PDB entry 7OGQ | X-ray diffraction, 2.20 A resolution | chains AAA and BBB of the 3 polymer chains in the assembly

# Chain AAA
Molecule: Receptor-like protein kinase HSL1
From: Arabidopsis thaliana
Notes: EC 2.7.11.1
Reference sequence: Q9SGP2 (HSL1_ARATH); residues 17-618 here = UniProt positions 17-618
Sequence (617 residues; numbered 12 to 628; the number before each row is that of its first residue):
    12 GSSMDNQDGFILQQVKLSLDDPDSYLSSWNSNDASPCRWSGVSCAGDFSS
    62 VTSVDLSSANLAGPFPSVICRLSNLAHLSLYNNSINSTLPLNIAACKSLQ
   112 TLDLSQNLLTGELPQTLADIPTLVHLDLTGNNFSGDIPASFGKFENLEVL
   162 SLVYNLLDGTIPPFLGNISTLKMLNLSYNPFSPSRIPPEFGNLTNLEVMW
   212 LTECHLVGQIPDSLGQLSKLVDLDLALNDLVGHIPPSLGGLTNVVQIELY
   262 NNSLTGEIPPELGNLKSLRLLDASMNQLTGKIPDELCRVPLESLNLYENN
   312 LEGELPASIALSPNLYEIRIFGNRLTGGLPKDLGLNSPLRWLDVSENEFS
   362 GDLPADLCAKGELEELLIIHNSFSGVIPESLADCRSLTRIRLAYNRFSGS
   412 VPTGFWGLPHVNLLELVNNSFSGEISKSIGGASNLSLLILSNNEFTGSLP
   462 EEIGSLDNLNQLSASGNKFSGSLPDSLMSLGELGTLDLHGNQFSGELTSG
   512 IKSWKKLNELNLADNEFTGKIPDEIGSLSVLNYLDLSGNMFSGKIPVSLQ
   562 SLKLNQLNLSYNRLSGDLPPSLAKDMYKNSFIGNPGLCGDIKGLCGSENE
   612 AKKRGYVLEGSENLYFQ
Disordered / not traced: 607-628
Disulfide bonds: Cys48-Cys55, Cys81-Cys107, Cys369-Cys395, Cys599-Cys606
Covalently attached groups: N-acetylglucosamine (NAG) linked to Asn93, Asn143, Asn178, Asn186, Asn262, Asn429, Asn445; glycan linked to Asn97, Asn203
Construct notes: expression tag (12-16, 619-628)
Swiss-Prot annotation at these positions:
  - glycosylation (N-linked (GlcNAc...) asparagine): Asn93, Asn97, Asn143, Asn178, Asn186, Asn203, Asn262, Asn429, Asn445, Asn569

# Chain BBB
Molecule: Somatic embryogenesis receptor kinase 1
From: Arabidopsis thaliana
Notes: EC 2.7.10.1, 2.7.11.1
Reference sequence: Q94AG2 (SERK1_ARATH); residues 24-211 here = UniProt positions 24-211
Sequence (203 residues; numbered 20 to 222; the number before each row is that of its first residue):
    20 GSSMASANLEGDALHTLRVTLVDPNNVLQSWDPTLVNPCTWFHVTCNNEN
    70 SVIRVDLGNAELSGHLVPELGVLKNLQYLELYSNNITGPIPSNLGNLTNL
   120 VSLDLYLNSFSGPIPESLGKLSKLRFLRLNNNSLTGSIPMSLTNITTLQV
   170 LDLSNNRLSGSVPDNGSFSLFTPISFANNLDLCGPVTSHPCPLEGSLENL
   220 YFQ
Disordered / not traced: 20-26, 212-222
Disulfide bonds: Cys58-Cys65, Cys202-Cys210
Covalently attached groups: N-acetylglucosamine (NAG) linked to Asn115, Asn150, Asn163, Asn184
Construct notes: expression tag (20-23, 212-222)
Swiss-Prot annotation at these positions:
  - region (Leucine-rich repeat receptor-like protein kinase binding): Thr59 to Asn78, Tyr97 to Ser102, Asp123 to Leu126, Phe145 to Arg147, Asp171 to Ser194
  - binding site (brassinolide): Phe61, His62
  - glycosylation (N-linked (GlcNAc...) asparagine): Asn104, Asn115, Asn150, Asn163, Asn184

# Chain AAA / chain BBB interface
Residue-residue contacts (29):
  Phe332(AAA) with Val55(BBB), hydrophobic
  Arg400(AAA) with Leu54(BBB); Thr59(BBB), hydrogen bond
  Arg402(AAA) with Thr59(BBB)
  Leu448(AAA) with Thr59(BBB)
  Asn519(AAA) with Asp75(BBB)
  Glu520(AAA) with Arg73(BBB), salt bridge
  Val541(AAA) with Gly77(BBB); Asn78(BBB); Tyr101(BBB), hydrogen bond (backbone-side chain)
  Asn543(AAA) with Glu99(BBB); Tyr101(BBB), hydrogen bond
  Tyr544(AAA) with Arg73(BBB); Asp75(BBB), hydrogen bond; Tyr97(BBB); Glu99(BBB)
  Lys564(AAA) with Tyr125(BBB); Arg147(BBB)
  Leu565(AAA) with Phe145(BBB); Arg147(BBB)
  Asn566(AAA) with Tyr97(BBB); Glu99(BBB), hydrogen bond; Ser121(BBB), hydrogen bond; Asp123(BBB), hydrogen bond; Phe145(BBB); Arg147(BBB), hydrogen bond
  Gln567(AAA) with Tyr97(BBB), hydrogen bond
  Met587(AAA) with Gln168(BBB); Val169(BBB), hydrophobic
Interface residues without a listed pair, chain AAA (18 interface residues in all): Leu424, Thr496, Ser540, Leu542
Interface residues without a listed pair, chain BBB (18 interface residues in all): Arg144

# In short
The chain AAA/chain BBB interface involves 18 residues from each chain; the contacts include 9 hydrogen bonds
and 1 salt bridge. Polar pairs include Glu520(AAA)-Arg73(BBB), Arg400(AAA)-Thr59(BBB) and
Val541(AAA)-Tyr101(BBB). N-acetylglucosamine is covalently linked to Asn93(AAA), Asn143(AAA), Asn178(AAA),
Asn186(AAA), Asn262(AAA) and Asn429(AAA) and 1 more.
Here chain AAA is Receptor-like protein kinase HSL1 and chain BBB is Somatic embryogenesis receptor kinase 1,
both from Arabidopsis thaliana. Entry 7OGQ (Plant peptide hormone receptor H1I2S1) was determined by X-ray
diffraction (same publication as 7ODK, 7ODV, 7OGO, 7OGU and 7OGZ).
